PDB entry 8AIX | electron microscopy, 5.80 A resolution (low resolution: residue-level contacts below are approximate; hydrogen-bond / salt-bridge calls are withheld) | chains M and N of the 24 polymer chains in the assembly

[Chain M (and N)]
Name: Crescentin
From: Caulobacter vibrioides
Notes: chain N of this document is another copy of the same molecule, construct and numbering; everything in this record applies to it too
UniProtKB: A0A8F8EC09 (A0A8F8EC09_CAUVI); residue numbers follow UniProt; this construct covers 1-457
Sequence (457 residues; row label = number of the first residue in the row):
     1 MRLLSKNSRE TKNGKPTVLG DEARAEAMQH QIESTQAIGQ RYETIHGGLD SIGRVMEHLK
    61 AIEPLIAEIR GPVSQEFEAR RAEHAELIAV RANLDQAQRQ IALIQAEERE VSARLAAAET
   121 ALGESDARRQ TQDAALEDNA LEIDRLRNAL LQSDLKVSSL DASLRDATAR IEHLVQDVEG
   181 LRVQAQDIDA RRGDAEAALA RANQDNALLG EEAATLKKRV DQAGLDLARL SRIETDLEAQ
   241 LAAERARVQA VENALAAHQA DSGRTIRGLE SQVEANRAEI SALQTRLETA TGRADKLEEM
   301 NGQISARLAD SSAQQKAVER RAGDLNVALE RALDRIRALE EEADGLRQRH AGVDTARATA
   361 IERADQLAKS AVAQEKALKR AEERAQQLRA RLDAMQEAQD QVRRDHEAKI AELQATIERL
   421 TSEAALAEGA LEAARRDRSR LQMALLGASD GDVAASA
Not modelled in the structure: 1-296, 444-457 (chain N: 1-287, 444-457)

[Interface between chain M and chain N]
Residue-residue contacts - 83 pairs, chain M then chain N:
  Leu297(M) - Ala294(N)
  Leu297(M) - Glu298(N)
  Asn301(M) - Leu297(N)
  Asn301(M) - Asn301(N)
  Ile304(M) - Asn301(N)
  Ile304(M) - Ile304(N)
  Ile304(M) - Ser305(N)
  Ile304(M) - Leu308(N)
  Leu308(M) - Leu308(N)
  Ser311(M) - Leu308(N)
  Gln314(M) - Gln315(N)
  Gln314(M) - Glu319(N)
  Gln315(M) - Gln315(N)
  Val318(M) - Gln315(N)
  Val318(M) - Glu319(N)
  Glu319(M) - Gln315(N)
  Ala322(M) - Val318(N)
  Ala322(M) - Arg321(N)
  Ala322(M) - Ala322(N)
  Leu325(M) - Ala322(N)
  Leu325(M) - Leu325(N)
  Asn326(M) - Arg321(N)
  Asn326(M) - Leu325(N)
  Leu329(M) - Leu325(N)
  Leu329(M) - Ala328(N)
  Leu329(M) - Leu329(N)
  Ala332(M) - Ala332(N)
  Arg335(M) - Ile336(N)
  Ile336(M) - Ala332(N)
  Ile336(M) - Arg335(N)
  Ile336(M) - Ile336(N)
  Ile336(M) - Leu339(N)
  Leu339(M) - Ile336(N)
  Leu339(M) - Leu339(N)
  Glu340(M) - Leu339(N)
  Leu346(M) - Ala343(N)
  Leu346(M) - Leu346(N)
  Leu346(M) - Arg347(N)
  Arg347(M) - Leu346(N)
  Arg349(M) - His350(N)
  His350(M) - Arg349(N)
  His350(M) - His350(N)
  Val353(M) - Val353(N)
  Val353(M) - Asp354(N)
  Val353(M) - Arg357(N)
  Ala356(M) - Arg357(N)
  Ala360(M) - Ala360(N)
  Arg363(M) - Ile361(N)
  Arg363(M) - Ala364(N)
  Ala364(M) - Arg363(N)
  Leu367(M) - Ala364(N)
  Leu367(M) - Leu367(N)
  Leu367(M) - Ala368(N)
  Ala368(M) - Leu367(N)
  Ala371(M) - Leu367(N)
  Ala371(M) - Gln374(N)
  Gln374(M) - Ala371(N)
  Gln374(M) - Gln374(N)
  Gln374(M) - Glu375(N)
  Glu375(M) - Gln374(N)
  Ala377(M) - Leu378(N)
  Leu378(M) - Leu378(N)
  Arg380(M) - Leu378(N)
  Arg384(M) - Arg389(N)
  Leu388(M) - Leu388(N)
  Leu388(M) - Arg389(N)
  Arg391(M) - Leu392(N)
  Leu392(M) - Leu388(N)
  Leu392(M) - Leu392(N)
  Leu392(M) - Met395(N)
  Gln399(M) - Gln399(N)
  Gln399(M) - Val402(N)
  His406(M) - His406(N)
  Lys409(M) - His406(N)
  Ile410(M) - His406(N)
  Ile417(M) - Ile417(N)
  Ile417(M) - Leu420(N)
  Leu420(M) - Leu420(N)
  Leu431(M) - Leu431(N)
  Ala434(M) - Arg438(N)
  Arg435(M) - Leu431(N)
  Asp437(M) - Arg438(N)
  Arg438(M) - Arg438(N)
Interface residues without a listed pair, chain M (59 interface residues in all): Arg307, Gly323, Ala328, Ala343, Asp354, Arg357, Ile361, Met395, Thr416
Interface residues without a listed pair, chain N (55 interface residues in all): Met300, Ser312, Lys316, Asn326, Glu342, Ala385, Ile410

[Summary]
The interface between chain M and chain N involves 59 residues on one side and 55 on the other.
Chain M and chain N are both Crescentin (Caulobacter vibrioides); the structure, Cryo-EM structure of
crescentin filaments (wildtype, C2 symmetry and large box), was determined by electron microscopy together
with 8AFE, 8AFH, 8AFL, 8AFM, 8AHL, 8AIA and 8AJB from the same study.
